4CAH - chain B; structure by X-ray diffraction, 1.90 A resolution.

Chain B:
Molecule: Dysferlin
Source organism: Homo sapiens
Notes: fragment: inner dysf domain, residues 942-1052
Reference sequence: O75923 (DYSF_HUMAN); residues 942-1052 here = UniProt positions 942-1052
Chain sequence (112 residues; each row starts with the number of its first residue):
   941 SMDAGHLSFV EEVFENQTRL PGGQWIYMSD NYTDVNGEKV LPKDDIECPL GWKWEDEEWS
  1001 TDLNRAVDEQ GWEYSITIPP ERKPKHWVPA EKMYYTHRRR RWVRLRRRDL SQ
Unresolved in the structure: 941-942, 1052
Sequence notes: expression tag (941)
From the paper describing this entry:
  - contacts within the chain: E951-R1046 (hydrogen bond), E952-R1041 (hydrogen bond), F954-R1039, R959-W965, W965-R1038, K983-W999, C988-W994 (hydrogen bond), W992-R1048, W992-R1046, W994-R1044, W1012-R1038, W1012-R1040, E1013-R1039 (hydrogen bond), W1027-R1039, R959-E1031 (hydrogen bond), Y1014-R1038 (hydrogen bond), E955-R1040 (hydrogen bond), E955-W1042 (hydrogen bond), K983-W1042, W999-R1044
  - conformationally variable residues: W965 to N971, I1018 to E1021
  - disease-associated variants - R959W, M968L, W992R, W999C, E1009K, G1011R, Y1014C, R1022Q, P1029L, R1038Q, R1039L, R1039W, R1041C, R1044S, R1046H (citing earlier work)
  - interface residues: Q1010, Y1034
  - disease-associated variants - R959W, W999C, R1046H: decreased stability (proposed by the authors, not directly observed)

Summary:
The paper reports that R959W, W999C and R1046H reduce stability; interface residues Q1010 and Y1034.
Chain B is Dysferlin (Homo sapiens); the structure, Structure of inner DysF domain of human dysferlin, was
determined by X-ray diffraction together with 4CAI from the same study.
